Entry 1CKM (X-ray diffraction, 2.50 A resolution); this record covers chain A.

Chain A:
Protein: mRNA capping enzyme
Organism: Paramecium bursaria Chlorella virus 1
Notes: EC 2.7.7.50
UniProt: Q84424 (MCE_CHVP1); residues 1-330 here = UniProt positions 1-330
Chain sequence (330 residues; each row starts with the number of its first residue):
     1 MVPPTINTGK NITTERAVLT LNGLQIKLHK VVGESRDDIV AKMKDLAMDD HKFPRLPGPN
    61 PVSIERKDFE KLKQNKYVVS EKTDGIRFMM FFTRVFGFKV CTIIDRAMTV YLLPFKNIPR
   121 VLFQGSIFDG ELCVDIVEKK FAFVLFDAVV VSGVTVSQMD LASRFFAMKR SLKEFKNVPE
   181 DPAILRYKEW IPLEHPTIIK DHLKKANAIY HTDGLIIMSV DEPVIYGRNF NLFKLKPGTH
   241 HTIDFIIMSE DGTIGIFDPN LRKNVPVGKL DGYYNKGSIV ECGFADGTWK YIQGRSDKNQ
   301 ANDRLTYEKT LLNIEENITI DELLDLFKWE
Unresolved in the structure: 1-10, 328-330
Swiss-Prot annotation at these positions:
  - active site: K82 (N6-GMP-lysine intermediate)
Residues lining bound ligands: GTP (guanosine-5'-triphosphate): P59, P61, E81, K82, T83, D84, R87, R106, E131, F146, K188, W190, I216, L232, K234
From the paper describing this entry:
  - binding site for GTP: P59, K82, R87, R106, E131, F146, K188, W190, I216, R228, K234, K236, D244, R295, K298
  - specificity-determining residues: P59, K188, W190
  - catalytic residues: K82
  - conformationally variable residues (domain motion): D244

In short:
Bound to chain A: GTP. From UniProt: active-site residue K82. From the paper: the catalytic residue K82; a
binding site for GTP at P59, K82 and R87 among others.
Chain A is mRNA capping enzyme (Paramecium bursaria Chlorella virus 1); the structure, Structure of two
different conformations of mRNA capping enzyme in complex with GTP, was determined by X-ray diffraction
together with 1CKN from the same study.
